1EJS - chains C and A of the 3 polymer chains in the assembly; structure by X-ray diffraction, 2.00 A resolution.

Chain C:
Name: Urease alpha subunit
From: Klebsiella aerogenes
Notes: EC 3.5.1.5
UniProt: P18314 (URE1_KLEAE); residues 1001-1567 here correspond to UniProt positions 1-567 (UniProt number = residue number - 1000)
Chain sequence (567 residues; each row starts with the number of its first residue):
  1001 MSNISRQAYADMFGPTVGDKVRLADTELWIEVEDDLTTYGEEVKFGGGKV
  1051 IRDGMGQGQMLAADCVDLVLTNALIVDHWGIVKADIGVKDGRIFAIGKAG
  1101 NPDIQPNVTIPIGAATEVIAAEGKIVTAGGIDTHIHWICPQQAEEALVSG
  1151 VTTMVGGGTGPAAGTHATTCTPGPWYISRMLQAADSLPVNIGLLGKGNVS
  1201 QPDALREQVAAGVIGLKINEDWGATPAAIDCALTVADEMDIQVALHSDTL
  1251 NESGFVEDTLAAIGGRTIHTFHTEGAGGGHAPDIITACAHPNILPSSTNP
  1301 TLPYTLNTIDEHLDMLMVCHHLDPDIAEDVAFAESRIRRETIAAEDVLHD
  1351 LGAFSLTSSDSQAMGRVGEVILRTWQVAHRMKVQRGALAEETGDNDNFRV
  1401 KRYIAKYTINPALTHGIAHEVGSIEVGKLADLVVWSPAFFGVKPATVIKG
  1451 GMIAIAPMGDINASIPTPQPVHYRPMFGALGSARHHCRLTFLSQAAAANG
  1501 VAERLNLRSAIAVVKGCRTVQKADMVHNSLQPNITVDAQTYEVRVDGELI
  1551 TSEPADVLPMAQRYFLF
Disordered / not traced: 1001
Construct notes: modified residue (1217); engineered mutation Asn1219 (His219 in P18314)
Modified positions: Lys1217 (lysine nz-carboxylic acid; KCX)
Curated features (UniProtKB/Swiss-Prot):
  - active site: His1320 (Proton donor)
  - binding site (Ni(2+)): His1134, His1136, Lys1217, His1246, His1272, Asp1360
  - modified residue: Lys1217 (N6-carboxylysine)
Metal / ion sites: Ni2+ site 1: His1134, His1136, Lys1217, Asp1360; Ni2+ site 2: Lys1217, His1246, His1272

Chain A:
Name: Urease gamma subunit
From: Klebsiella aerogenes
Notes: EC 3.5.1.5
UniProt: P18316 (URE3_KLEAE); residues 3001-3100 here correspond to UniProt positions 1-100 (UniProt number = residue number - 3000)
Chain sequence (100 residues; numbered 3001 to 3100; the number before each row is that of its first residue):
  3001 MELTPREKDKLLLFTAALVAERRLARGLKLNYPESVALISAFIMEGARDG
  3051 KSVASLMEEGRHVLTREQVMEGVPEMIPDIQVEATFPDGSKLVTVHNPII

Interface between chain C and chain A:
Contacting residue pairs - 40 pairs, chain C then chain A:
  Phe1439(C) with Tyr3032(A); Met3076(A), hydrophobic
  Asp1460(C) with Lys3010(A), salt bridge
  Asn1462(C) with Arg3006(A)
  Ala1463(C) with Glu3083(A)
  Ser1464(C) with Glu3083(A), hydrogen bond; Leu3092(A)
  Ile1465(C) with Gln3081(A); Leu3092(A), hydrophobic
  Thr1467(C) with Gln3081(A), hydrogen bond
  Pro1468(C) with Gln3081(A); Leu3092(A), hydrophobic
  Gln1469(C) with Lys3010(A); Leu3013(A); Val3036(A); Ser3040(A); Gln3081(A), hydrogen bond (backbone-backbone)
  Pro1470(C) with Asp3009(A); Lys3010(A); Leu3013(A), hydrophobic
  His1472(C) with Asp3009(A), salt bridge; Leu3012(A)
  Arg1474(C) with Asp3009(A), salt bridge
  Gln1562(C) with Asn3031(A), hydrogen bond (backbone-side chain); Met3070(A)
  Arg1563(C) with Asn3031(A); Tyr3032(A), hydrogen bond (backbone-backbone); Pro3033(A); Met3070(A); Glu3071(A), hydrogen bond (side chain-backbone); Met3076(A)
  Tyr1564(C) with Pro3033(A); Met3076(A), hydrophobic
  Phe1565(C) with Asn3031(A), hydrogen bond (backbone-side chain); Pro3033(A)
  Leu1566(C) with Arg3023(A), hydrogen bond (backbone-side chain); Pro3033(A); Glu3034(A)
  Phe1567(C) with Val3019(A), hydrophobic; Arg3023(A)
Interface residues without a listed pair, chain A (22 interface residues in all): Ala3016, Val3073, Val3082

Overview:
The interface between chain C and chain A involves 18 residues on one side and 22 on the other; the contacts
include 8 hydrogen bonds and 3 salt bridges. Polar pairs include Asp1460(C)-Lys3010(A), His1472(C)-Asp3009(A)
and Arg1474(C)-Asp3009(A).
Chain C is Urease alpha subunit and chain A is Urease gamma subunit, both from Klebsiella aerogenes; the
structure, Crystal Structure of the H219N Variant of Klebsiella Aerogenes Urease, was determined by X-ray
diffraction, deposited together with 1EJR, 1EJT, 1EJU and 1EJV.
